Entry 1ET7 (X-ray diffraction, 1.70 A resolution); this record covers chain A.

[Chain A]
Name: Nitrite reductase
Source organism: Alcaligenes faecalis
Notes: EC 1.7.99.3; fragment: 40 - 376
UniProtKB: P38501 (NIR_ALCFA); residues 4-340 here correspond to UniProt positions 40-376 (UniProt number = residue number + 36)
Sequence (341 residues; each row starts with the number of its first residue):
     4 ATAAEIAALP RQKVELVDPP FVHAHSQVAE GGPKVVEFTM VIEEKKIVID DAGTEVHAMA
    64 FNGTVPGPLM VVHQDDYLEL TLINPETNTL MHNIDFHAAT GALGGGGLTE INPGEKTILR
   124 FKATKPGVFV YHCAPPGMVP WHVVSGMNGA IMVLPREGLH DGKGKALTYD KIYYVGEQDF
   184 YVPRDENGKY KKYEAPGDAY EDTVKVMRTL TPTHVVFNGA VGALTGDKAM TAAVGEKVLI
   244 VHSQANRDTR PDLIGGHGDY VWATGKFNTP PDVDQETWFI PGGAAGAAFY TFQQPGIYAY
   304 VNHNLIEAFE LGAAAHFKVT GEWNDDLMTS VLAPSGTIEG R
Unresolved in the structure: 343-344
Construct notes: engineered mutation D255 (His291 in P38501); cloning artifact (341-344)
UniProt features mapped onto this chain:
  - binding site (Cu cation): H95, H100, H135, C136, H145, M150, H306
Bound ions: Cd2+ site 1 near E8 (its only coordinating residue here); Cd2+ site 2: E40, E89, E342; Cu ion site 1: H95, C136, H145, M150; Cu ion site 2: H100, H135, H306

[In short]
E40, E89 and E342 coordinate Cd2+ site 2. H95, C136, H145 and M150 form the Cu ion site 1. From UniProt: 7 Cu
cation-binding residues.
Chain A is Nitrite reductase (Alcaligenes faecalis); the structure, Crystal structure of nitrite reductase
his255asp mutant from alcaligenes faecalis S-6, was determined by X-ray diffraction (same publication as 1ET5
and 1ET8).
